Entry 4BMD (X-ray diffraction, 2.50 A resolution); this record covers chain A.

# Chain A
Molecule: S-M checkpoint control protein RAD4
Source organism: Schizosaccharomyces pombe
Notes: fragment: brct3 and brct4 domains, residues 291-494
UniProt: P32372 (RAD4_SCHPO); residue numbers follow UniProt; this construct covers 291-494
Chain sequence (204 residues; each row starts with the number of its first residue):
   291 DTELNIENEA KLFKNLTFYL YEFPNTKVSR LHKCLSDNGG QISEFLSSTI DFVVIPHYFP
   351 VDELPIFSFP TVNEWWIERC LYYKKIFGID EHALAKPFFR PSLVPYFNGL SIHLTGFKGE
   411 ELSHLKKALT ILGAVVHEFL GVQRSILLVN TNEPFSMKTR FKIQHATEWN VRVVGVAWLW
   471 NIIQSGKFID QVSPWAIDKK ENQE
Disordered / not traced: 291-300, 489-494
From the paper describing this entry:
  - mutagenesis - K452E: unchanged binding to Cdc13

# In short
From the paper: K452E leaves binding to Cdc13 unchanged.
Chain A is S-M checkpoint control protein RAD4 (Schizosaccharomyces pombe); the structure, Crystal structure
of S.pombe Rad4 BRCT3,4, was determined by X-ray diffraction together with 4BMC, 4BU0 and 4BU1 from the same
study.
